Entry 7TKD (electron microscopy, 7.70 A resolution (low resolution: residue-level contacts below are approximate; hydrogen-bond / salt-bridge calls are withheld)); this record covers chains A and D of the 27 polymer chains in the assembly.

# Chain A
Molecule: ATP synthase subunit alpha
From: Saccharomyces cerevisiae
UniProtKB: P07251 (ATPA_YEAST); residues 1-510 here correspond to UniProt positions 36-545 (UniProt number = residue number + 35)
Chain sequence (510 residues; row label = number of the first residue in the row):
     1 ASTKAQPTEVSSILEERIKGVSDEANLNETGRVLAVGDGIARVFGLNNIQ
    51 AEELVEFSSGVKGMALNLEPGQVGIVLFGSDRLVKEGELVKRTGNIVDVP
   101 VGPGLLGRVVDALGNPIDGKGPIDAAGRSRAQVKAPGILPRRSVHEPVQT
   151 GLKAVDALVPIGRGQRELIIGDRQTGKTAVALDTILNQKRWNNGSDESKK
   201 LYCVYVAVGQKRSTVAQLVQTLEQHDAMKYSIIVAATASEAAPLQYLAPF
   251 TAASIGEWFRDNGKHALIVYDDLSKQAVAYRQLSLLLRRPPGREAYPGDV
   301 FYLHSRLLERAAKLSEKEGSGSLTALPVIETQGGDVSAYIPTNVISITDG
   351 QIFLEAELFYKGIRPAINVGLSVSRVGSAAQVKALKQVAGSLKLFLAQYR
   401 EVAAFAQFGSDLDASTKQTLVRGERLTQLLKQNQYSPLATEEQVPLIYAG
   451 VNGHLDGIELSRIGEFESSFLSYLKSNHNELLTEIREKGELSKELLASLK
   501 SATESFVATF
Disordered / not traced: 1-8, 408-409, 510
UniProt features mapped onto this chain:
  - binding site (ATP): G171 to T178
  - site: S372 (Required for activity)
  - modified residue (Phosphoserine): S22, S143

# Chain D
Molecule: ATP synthase subunit beta
From: Saccharomyces cerevisiae
Notes: EC 7.1.2.2
UniProtKB: P00830 (ATPB_YEAST); residues 1-478 here correspond to UniProt positions 34-511 (UniProt number = residue number + 33)
Chain sequence (478 residues; row label = number of the first residue in the row):
     1 ASAAQSTPITGKVTAVIGAIVDVHFEQSELPAILNALEIKTPQGKLVLEV
    51 AQHLGENTVRTIAMDGTEGLVRGEKVLDTGGPISVPVGRETLGRIINVIG
   101 EPIDERGPIKSKLRKPIHADPPSFAEQSTSAEILETGIKVVDLLAPYARG
   151 GKIGLFGGAGVGKTVFIQELINNIAKAHGGFSVFTGVGERTREGNDLYRE
   201 MKETGVINLEGESKVALVFGQMNEPPGARARVALTGLTIAEYFRDEEGQD
   251 VLLFIDNIFRFTQAGSEVSALLGRIPSAVGYQPTLATDMGLLQERITTTK
   301 KGSVTSVQAVYVPADDLTDPAPATTFAHLDATTVLSRGISELGIYPAVDP
   351 LDSKSRLLDAAVVGQEHYDVASKVQETLQTYKSLQDIIAILGMDELSEQD
   401 KLTVERARKIQRFLSQPFAVAEVFTGIPGKLVRLKDTVASFKAVLEGKYD
   451 NIPEHAFYMVGGIEDVVAKAEKLAAEAN
Disordered / not traced: 1-5, 476-478
UniProt features mapped onto this chain:
  - binding site (ATP): G157 to T164
  - modified residue: T79 (Phosphothreonine), T204 (Phosphothreonine), S340 (Phosphoserine)

# Interface between chain A and chain D
Pairs across the interface - 13 pairs, chain A then chain D:
  L34(A) - G55(D)
  V36(A) - H53(D)
  D81(A) - I33(D)
  R82(A) - I33(D)
  K85(A) - P31(D)
  E86(A) - P31(D)
  I117(A) - A125(D)
  A238(A) - T287(D)
  A238(A) - G290(D)
  S239(A) - G290(D)
  Y360(A) - Q375(D)
  Q407(A) - E395(D)
  S410(A) - E395(D)
Interface residues without a listed pair, chain A (20 interface residues in all): A35, G37, D38, V84, Q282, E294, A295, Q332
Interface residues without a listed pair, chain D (22 interface residues in all): L30, A32, A51, Q52, E56, F124, S277, A278, P283, A286, L291, T318, E376

# Overview
20 residues of chain A and 22 residues of chain D are in contact. From UniProt: 8 ATP-binding residues on
chain A; 8 ATP-binding residues on chain D.
Here chain A is ATP synthase subunit alpha and chain D is ATP synthase subunit beta, both from Saccharomyces
cerevisiae. Entry 7TKD (Yeast ATP synthase State 1catalytic(h) with 10 mM ATP backbone model) was determined
by electron microscopy (same publication as 7TJS, 7TJT, 7TJU, 7TJV, 7TJW, 7TJX and 30 further entries).
